PDB entry 7KAK | electron microscopy, 3.90 A resolution | chains A and E of the 6 polymer chains in the assembly

[Chain A]
Name: Protein transport channel Sec61 complex, alpha subunit (Sec61)
From: Thermomyces lanuginosus
Sequence (480 residues; numbered 1 to 480; the number before each row is that of its first residue):
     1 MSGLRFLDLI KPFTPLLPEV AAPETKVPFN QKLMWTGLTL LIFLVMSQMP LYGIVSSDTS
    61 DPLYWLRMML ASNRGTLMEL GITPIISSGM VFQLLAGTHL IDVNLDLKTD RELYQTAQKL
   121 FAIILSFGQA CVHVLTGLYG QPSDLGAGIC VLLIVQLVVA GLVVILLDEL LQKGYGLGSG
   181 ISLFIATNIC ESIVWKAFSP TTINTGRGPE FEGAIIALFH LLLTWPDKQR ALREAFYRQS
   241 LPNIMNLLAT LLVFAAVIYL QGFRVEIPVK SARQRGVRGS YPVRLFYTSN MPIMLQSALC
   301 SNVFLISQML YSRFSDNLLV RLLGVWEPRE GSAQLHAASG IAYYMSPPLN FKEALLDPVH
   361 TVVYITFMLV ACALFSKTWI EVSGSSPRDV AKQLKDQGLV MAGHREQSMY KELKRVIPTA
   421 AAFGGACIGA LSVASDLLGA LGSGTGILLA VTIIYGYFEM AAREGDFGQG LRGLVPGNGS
Disordered / not traced: 1-8, 100-105, 329-334, 467-480

[Chain E]
Name: Protein transport protein Sec66/Sec71
From: Thermomyces lanuginosus
Sequence (243 residues; numbered 1 to 243; the number before each row is that of its first residue):
     1 MDWLTLVVPF AYLGVLIGCL ATFSSLYRRR KAAKAASLEP WFPPHLQRDI YHSLLHLDQQ
    61 QQNEKKTRVP ETVLKAALLR RAAEDIKRVM AIREQKQALA LLLQRGSVGD ELWQRFLRAE
   121 KEMEDEVRDV VAEANSYAPN WGQVIFQSAR EMDANATYRA RMEEYQATVA EERAWWDKKR
   181 ASIQEGFMKE LDAEKERPAT AASTATNTTS TTSDDDAVLV EAEKEGTSSP APGKKKKKGK
   241 KGS
Disordered / not traced: 1-2, 62-67, 181-243

[Chain A / chain E interface]
Pairs across the interface (5; chain A residue first):
  Ala147(A) with Thr5(E)
  Gly148(A) with Thr5(E); Pro9(E)
  Val151(A) with Pro9(E), hydrophobic
  Leu152(A) with Pro9(E), hydrophobic
Other interface residues (no listed pair), chain A (6 interface residues in all): Thr25, Val155
Other interface residues (no listed pair), chain E (5 interface residues in all): Val8, Leu13, Leu103

[In short]
The interface between chain A and chain E involves 6 residues on one side and 5 on the other.
Chain A is Protein transport channel Sec61 complex, alpha subunit (Sec61) and chain E is Protein transport
protein Sec66/Sec71, both from Thermomyces lanuginosus; the structure, Cryo-EM structure of the Sec complex
from T. lanuginosus, wild-type, class without Sec62, was determined by electron microscopy (same publication
as 7KAH, 7KAI, 7KAJ, 7KAL, 7KAM, 7KAN and 8 further entries).
